Entry 8CH9 (X-ray diffraction, 1.43 A resolution); this record covers chains G and H of the 4 polymer chains in the assembly.

# Chain G
Name: Arsenite oxidase subunit AioA
Source organism: Alcaligenes faecalis
Notes: EC 1.20.9.1
UniProtKB: Q7SIF4 (AIOA_ALCFA); residues 3-825 here correspond to UniProt positions 4-826 (UniProt number = residue number + 1)
Amino-acid sequence (823 residues; row label = number of the first residue in the row):
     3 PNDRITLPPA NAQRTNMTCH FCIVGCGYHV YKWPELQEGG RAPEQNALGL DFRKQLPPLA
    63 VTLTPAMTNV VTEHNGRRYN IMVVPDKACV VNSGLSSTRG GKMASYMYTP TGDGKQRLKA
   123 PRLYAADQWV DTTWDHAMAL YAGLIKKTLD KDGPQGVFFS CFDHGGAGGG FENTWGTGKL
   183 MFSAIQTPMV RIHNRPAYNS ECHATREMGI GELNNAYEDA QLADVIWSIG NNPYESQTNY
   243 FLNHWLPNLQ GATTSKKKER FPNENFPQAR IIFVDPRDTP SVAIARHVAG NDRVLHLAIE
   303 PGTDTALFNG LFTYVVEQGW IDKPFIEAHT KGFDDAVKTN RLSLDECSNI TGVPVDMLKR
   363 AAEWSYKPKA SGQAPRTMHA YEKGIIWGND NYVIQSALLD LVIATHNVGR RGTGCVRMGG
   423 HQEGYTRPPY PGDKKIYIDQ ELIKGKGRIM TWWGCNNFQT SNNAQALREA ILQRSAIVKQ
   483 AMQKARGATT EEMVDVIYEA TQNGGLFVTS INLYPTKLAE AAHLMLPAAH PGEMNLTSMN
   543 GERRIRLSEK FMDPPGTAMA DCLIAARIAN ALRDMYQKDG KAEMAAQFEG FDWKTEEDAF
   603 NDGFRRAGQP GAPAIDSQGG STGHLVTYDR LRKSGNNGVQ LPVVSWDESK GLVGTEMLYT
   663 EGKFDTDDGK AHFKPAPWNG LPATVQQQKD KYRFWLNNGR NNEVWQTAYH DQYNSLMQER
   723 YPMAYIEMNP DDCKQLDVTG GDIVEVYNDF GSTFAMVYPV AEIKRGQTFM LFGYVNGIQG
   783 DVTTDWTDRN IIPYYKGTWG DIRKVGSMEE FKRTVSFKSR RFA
Unresolved in the structure: 3-4
Sequence notes: conflict D280 (Glu281 in Q7SIF4)
Swiss-Prot annotation at these positions:
  - binding site ([3Fe-4S] cluster): C21, C24, C28
  - binding site (substrate): H195, E203, R419, H423
  - site: S99 (Involved in charge transfer)
Metal / ion sites: 3Fe-4S cluster Fe: C21, C24, C28
Residues lining bound ligands:
  - arsenate (ART): D165, H166, H195, N196, R197, E203, K385, R419, G422, H423
  - 3Fe-4S cluster (F3S): C21, F23, C24, V26, G27, C28, Y30, S98, S99, R101, G102, T240, N241
  - hexacyanoferrate(3-) (FC6): D739, V740, T741, D744, K806, S809, E811, K814
  - molybdopterin guanosine dinucleotide (MGD; 2-amino-5,6-dimercapto-7-methyl-3,7,8a,9-tetrahydro-8-oxa-1,3,9,10-tetraaza-anthracen-4-one guanosine dinucleotide), molecule 1: C24, R101, G232, N233, N234, E237, S238, Q239, V276, D277, P278, R279, T281, I301, P303, G304, D306, E384, K385, G386, I387, G421, G422, H423, W697, N699, N700, G701, R702, N703, N704, V706, W707, Q708, F774, Y796, K798
  - molybdopterin guanosine dinucleotide (MGD), molecule 2: A169, G170, H195, N196, K385, W389, H423, W455, G456, C457, N458, N459, T462, I513, N514, L515, Y516, T518, A530, A531, H532, D563, N700, R702, Q708, T709, Y711, F774, Q781, G782, T785, Y797, K798

# Chain H
Name: Arsenite oxidase subunit AioB
Source organism: Alcaligenes faecalis
Notes: EC 1.20.9.1
UniProtKB: Q7SIF3 (AIOB_ALCFA); residues 1-133 here correspond to UniProt positions 43-175 (UniProt number = residue number + 42)
Amino-acid sequence (134 residues; numbered 0 to 133; the number before each row is that of its first residue; numbering starts at 0):
     0 LRTTLQYPAT QVSVAKNLKA NEPVSFTYPD TSSPCVAVKL GSPVPGGVGP NNDIVAYSVL
    60 CTHMGCPTSY DKSSKTFKCP CHFTEFDAEK AGQMICGQAT ENLPRVLLRY DEASDALTAV
   120 GVDGLIYGRQ ANVI
Unresolved in the structure: 0
Sequence notes: expression tag (0)
Swiss-Prot annotation at these positions:
  - binding site ([2Fe-2S] cluster): C60, H62, C78, H81
Cystine bridges: C65-C80
Metal / ion sites: 2Fe-2S cluster Fe: C60, H62, C78, H81
Residues lining bound ligands: 2Fe-2S cluster (FES): C60, H62, M63, G64, C65, C78, C80, H81, F82, T83

# Interface between chain G and chain H
Contacting residue pairs (99; chain G residue first):
  D5(G) with G123(H); L124(H); A130(H); N131(H), hydrogen bond (backbone-backbone)
  R6(G) with T2(H), hydrogen bond (side chain-backbone); T3(H); L4(H); Q129(H)
  I7(G) with L124(H), hydrophobic; Q129(H), hydrogen bond (backbone-backbone)
  R43(G) with Q129(H), hydrogen bond; V132(H); I133(H), hydrogen bond (side chain-backbone)
  F54(G) with Q129(H)
  R55(G) with I133(H)
  Q57(G) with S31(H); L59(H); Y126(H), hydrogen bond (side chain-backbone); G127(H); R128(H), hydrogen bond; I133(H)
  L58(G) with Y126(H); G127(H), hydrogen bond (backbone-backbone)
  P59(G) with Y126(H), hydrogen bond (backbone-side chain)
  P60(G) with M63(H); G64(H); Y126(H)
  L61(G) with M63(H), hydrogen bond (backbone-backbone); C65(H), hydrophobic; C80(H), hydrophobic; Y126(H)
  A62(G) with Y126(H), hydrogen bond (backbone-side chain)
  V63(G) with H62(H); M63(H); Y126(H), hydrogen bond (backbone-side chain)
  T64(G) with H62(H); M63(H)
  T66(G) with T61(H); T99(H), hydrogen bond
  P67(G) with E100(H)
  A68(G) with T99(H)
  L97(G) with M63(H), hydrophobic; H81(H)
  S98(G) with H62(H), hydrogen bond (backbone-side chain)
  S99(G) with Q97(H)
  T100(G) with M93(H); G96(H); Q97(H), hydrogen bond (backbone-side chain); A98(H), hydrogen bond (side chain-backbone); T99(H)
  G103(G) with T99(H)
  Y236(G) with H81(H), hydrogen bond (side chain-backbone); F82(H); G96(H); Q97(H), hydrogen bond
  T240(G) with Q97(H)
  L244(G) with H81(H)
  L248(G) with F82(H), hydrophobic
  I286(G) with F82(H), hydrophobic
  V290(G) with F82(H), hydrophobic
  N704(G) with G96(H), hydrogen bond (side chain-backbone); Q97(H), hydrogen bond
  E705(G) with M93(H); I94(H); C95(H); G96(H), hydrogen bond (side chain-backbone)
  L718(G) with T99(H); N101(H)
  E721(G) with Q92(H)
  R722(G) with Q92(H); M93(H), hydrogen bond (side chain-backbone); I94(H), hydrogen bond (side chain-backbone)
  Y723(G) with I94(H)
  K814(G) with K89(H)
  R815(G) with K89(H)
  T816(G) with K89(H); Q92(H), hydrogen bond (backbone-side chain)
  V817(G) with K89(H); Q92(H)
  S818(G) with D86(H), hydrogen bond; Q92(H), hydrogen bond (backbone-side chain); I94(H)
  K820(G) with S73(H), hydrogen bond (side chain-backbone); K74(H), hydrogen bond (side chain-backbone); T75(H); D86(H), salt bridge; E88(H), salt bridge; I94(H)
  S821(G) with E84(H); I94(H)
  R822(G) with E84(H); I94(H), hydrogen bond (side chain-backbone); C95(H), hydrogen bond (backbone-side chain)
  R823(G) with E84(H)
  F824(G) with K77(H); C78(H); F82(H); E84(H)
  A825(G) with K77(H), hydrogen bond (backbone-side chain)
Other interface residues (no listed pair), chain G (53 interface residues in all): L9, K56, M69, G96, R101, K104, H289, Y760
Other interface residues (no listed pair), chain H (44 interface residues in all): P79, T83

# Summary
Chain G and chain H form an interface of 53 and 44 residues respectively; the contacts include 31 hydrogen
bonds and 2 salt bridges. Among the polar pairs are K820(G)-D86(H), K820(G)-E88(H) and R6(G)-T2(H). Chain G
binds molybdopterin guanosine dinucleotide, 3Fe-4S cluster, hexacyanoferrate(3-) and arsenate.
Here chain G is Arsenite oxidase subunit AioA and chain H is Arsenite oxidase subunit AioB, both from
Alcaligenes faecalis. Entry 8CH9 (Crystal structure of arsenite oxidase from Alcaligenes faecalis (Af Aio)
bound to arsenic oxyanion) was determined by X-ray diffraction.
